Entry 8J6D (electron microscopy, 3.10 A resolution); this record covers chains A and H of the 6 polymer chains in the assembly.

== Chain A ==
Protein: Guanine nucleotide-binding protein G(o) subunit alpha
From: Homo sapiens
UniProtKB: P09471 (GNAO_HUMAN); numbering as in UniProt; present here: 4-55, 182-354
Sequence (250 residues; each row starts with the number of its first residue; note: 116 numbers in that range are skipped by the numbering (no residue carries them; nothing is unmodelled there); numbers below 1 keep their minus sign (Met-11 is residue -11)):
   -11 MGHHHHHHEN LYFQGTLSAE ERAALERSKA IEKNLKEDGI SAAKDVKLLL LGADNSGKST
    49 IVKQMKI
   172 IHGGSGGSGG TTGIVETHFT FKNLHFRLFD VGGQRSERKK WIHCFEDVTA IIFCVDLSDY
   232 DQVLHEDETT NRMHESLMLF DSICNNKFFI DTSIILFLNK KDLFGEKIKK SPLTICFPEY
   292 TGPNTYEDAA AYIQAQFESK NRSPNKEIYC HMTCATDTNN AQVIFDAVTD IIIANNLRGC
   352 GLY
Not modelled in the structure: -11 to 5, 172-182, 232-243
Construct notes: initiating methionine (-11); expression tag (-10 to 3); engineered mutation Asp42 (Gly in P09471), Asn43 (Glu in P09471), Asp227 (Ala in P09471), Asp230 (Gly in P09471), Ala332 (Ile in P09471), Ile335 (Val in P09471); linker (174-181)
Curated features (UniProtKB/Swiss-Prot):
  - region: Lys35 to Ala41, Ser44 to Thr48 (G1 motif), Phe197 to Arg206 (G3 motif), Ile266 to Asp273 (G4 motif), Thr324 to Thr329 (G5 motif)
  - binding site (GTP): Lys46, Ser47, Thr48, Asn270, Asp273, Cys325
  - binding site (Mg(2+)): Ser47, Thr182
  - natural variant: Gly40 (G40R: In DEE17 and NEDIM; G40W: Found in a patient with intractable early-onset epilepsy), Ser47 (S47G: In NEDIM), Gln52 (Q52P: Found in a patient with intractable early-onset epilepsy; Q52R: In DEE17), Ile172 (I172T: In NEDIM), Thr191 to Phe197 (deletion: In DEE17), Gly203 (G203R: In DEE17), Arg209 (R209C: In DEE17 and NEDIM; R209G: In NEDIM; R209H: In NEDIM; R209L: In NEDIM), Glu246 (E246G: In NEDIM; E246K: In NEDIM), Ile279 (I279N: In DEE17)
  - modified residue: Gln205 (5-glutamyl histamine), Cys351 (ADP-ribosylcysteine)
  - lipidation: Cys351 (S-palmitoyl cysteine)
  - mutagenesis: Cys351 (C351A: Strong loss of binding to ADGRG3)

== Chain H ==
Protein: Antibody fragment - ScFv16
From: Mus musculus
Notes: antibody fragment or engineered binder
Sequence (248 residues; numbered 1 to 248; the number before each row is that of its first residue):
     1 DVQLVESGGG LVQPGGSRKL SCSASGFAFS SFGMHWVRQA PEKGLEWVAY ISSGSGTIYY
    61 ADTVKGRFTI SRDDPKNTLF LQMTSLRSED TAMYYCVRSI YYYGSSPFDF WGQGTTLTVS
   121 SGGGGSGGGG SGGGGSDIVM TQATSSVPVT PGESVSISCR SSKSLLHSNG NTYLYWFLQR
   181 PGQSPQLLIY RMSNLASGVP DRFSGSGSGT AFTLTISRLE AEDVGVYYCM QHLEYPLTFG
   241 AGTKLELK
Not modelled in the structure: 121-134, 248
Cystine bridges: Cys22-Cys96, Cys159-Cys229

== Chain A / chain H interface ==
Pairs across the interface (16; chain A residue first):
  Ala7(A) with Tyr173(H), hydrophobic; Leu233(H)
  Glu8(A) with Tyr101(H); Tyr173(H); Tyr175(H), hydrogen bond; Arg191(H), salt bridge; His232(H), salt bridge
  Glu9(A) with His167(H); Asn169(H); Tyr173(H), hydrogen bond
  Arg10(A) with Tyr59(H), hydrogen bond
  Ala11(A) with Tyr101(H), hydrophobic
  Ala12(A) with Tyr101(H)
  Arg15(A) with Ile100(H); Tyr101(H); Tyr102(H)
Also at the interface, not in a pair above, chain A (8 interface residues in all): Ser6
Also at the interface, not in a pair above, chain H (15 interface residues in all): Ser31, Tyr50, Pro107, Tyr235

== In short ==
8 residues of chain A and 15 residues of chain H are in contact; the contacts include 3 hydrogen bonds and 2
salt bridges. Polar pairs include Glu8(A)-Arg191(H), Glu8(A)-His232(H) and Glu8(A)-Tyr175(H).
Here chain A is Guanine nucleotide-binding protein G(o) subunit alpha (Homo sapiens) and chain H is Antibody
fragment - ScFv16 (Mus musculus). Entry 8J6D (Structure of EP141-C3aR-Go complex) was determined by electron
microscopy, deposited together with 8HPT, 8HQC, 8I95, 8I97, 8I9A, 8I9L and 3 further entries.
